Entry 3P45 (X-ray diffraction, 2.53 A resolution); this record covers chains B and D of the 4 polymer chains in the assembly.

# Chain B (and D)
Molecule: caspase-6
Source organism: Homo sapiens
Notes: chain D of this document is another copy of the same molecule, construct and numbering; everything in this record applies to it too
UniProt: P55212 (CASP6_HUMAN); residue numbers follow UniProt; this construct covers 193-293
Amino-acid sequence (108 residues; each row starts with the number of its first residue):
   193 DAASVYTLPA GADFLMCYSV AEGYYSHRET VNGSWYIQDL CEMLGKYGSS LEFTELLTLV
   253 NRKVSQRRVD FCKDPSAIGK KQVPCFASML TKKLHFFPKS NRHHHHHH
Disordered / not traced: 193-197, 213-221, 261-273, 292-300 (chain D: 193-199, 213-221, 261-273, 292-300)
Sequence notes: expression tag (294-300)

# Chain B / chain D interface
Contacting residue pairs - 39 pairs, chain B then chain D:
  Y198(B) with L200(D), hydrophobic
  L200(B) with L200(D), hydrophobic; C277(D), hydrophobic
  P201(B) with C277(D)
  Y210(B) with L200(D), hydrophobic
  E247(B) with K285(D), salt bridge
  T250(B) with L282(D); T283(D); K284(D)
  N253(B) with S280(D); M281(D); L282(D), hydrogen bond (side chain-backbone)
  R254(B) with T283(D), hydrogen bond (side chain-backbone); K284(D)
  V275(B) with A204(D); M281(D), hydrophobic
  P276(B) with M281(D)
  C277(B) with L200(D), hydrophobic; P201(D); S280(D)
  F278(B) with F278(D); A279(D); S280(D), hydrogen bond (backbone-backbone)
  A279(B) with F278(D); A279(D), hydrophobic
  S280(B) with N253(D), hydrogen bond (backbone-side chain); C277(D); F278(D), hydrogen bond (backbone-backbone)
  M281(B) with N253(D); V275(D); P276(D); C277(D), hydrophobic
  L282(B) with T250(D); N253(D), hydrogen bond (backbone-side chain)
  T283(B) with T250(D); R254(D), hydrogen bond (backbone-side chain); S257(D)
  K284(B) with T250(D)
  K285(B) with E247(D), salt bridge
Interface residues without a listed pair, chain B (21 interface residues in all): A204, S257
Interface residues without a listed pair, chain D (22 interface residues in all): G203, Y210, V212

# Summary
The interface between chain B and chain D involves 21 residues on one side and 22 on the other, with 7
hydrogen bonds and 2 salt bridges. Polar contacts include E247(B)-K285(D), N253(B)-L282(D) and
R254(B)-T283(D).
Both chains are caspase-6 (Homo sapiens). Entry 3P45 (Crystal structure of apo-caspase-6 at physiological pH)
was determined by X-ray diffraction.
